Entry 3STL (X-ray diffraction, 2.40 A resolution); this record covers chains B and C of the 3 polymer chains in the assembly.

== Chain B ==
Name: antibody Fab fragment light chain
Organism: Mus musculus
Notes: antibody fragment or engineered binder
Amino-acid sequence (212 residues; numbered 1 to 212; the number before each row is that of its first residue):
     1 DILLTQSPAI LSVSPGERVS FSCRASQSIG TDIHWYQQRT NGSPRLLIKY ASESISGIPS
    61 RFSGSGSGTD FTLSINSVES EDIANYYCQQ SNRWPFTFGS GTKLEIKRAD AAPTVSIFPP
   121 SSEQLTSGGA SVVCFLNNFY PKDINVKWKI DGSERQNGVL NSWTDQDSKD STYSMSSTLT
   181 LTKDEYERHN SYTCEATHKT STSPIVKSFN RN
Disulfides: Cys23-Cys88, Cys134-Cys194

== Chain C ==
Name: Voltage-gated potassium channel
Organism: Streptomyces lividans
UniProt: P0A334 (KCSA_STRLI); numbering as in UniProt (aligned over 22-124)
Amino-acid sequence (103 residues; numbered 22 to 124; the number before each row is that of its first residue):
    22 SALHWRAAGA ATVLLVIVLL AGSYLAVLAE RGAPGAQLIT YPRALWWSVE TATTVGYGDL
    82 CPVTLWGRLV AVVVMVAGIT SFGLVTAALA TWFVGREQER RGH
Sequence notes: engineered mutation Cys82 (Tyr in P0A334)
Metal / ion sites: K+ site 1: Thr75, Val76; K+ site 2 near Thr75 (its only coordinating residue here); K+ site 3: Val76, Gly77; K+ site 4: Gly77, Tyr78; Cd2+ near Cys82 (its only coordinating residue here)
UniProt features mapped onto this chain:
  - motif: Thr75 to Asp80 (Selectivity filter)
  - mutagenesis: Glu71 (E71A: Prevents channel inactivation)

== How chain B and chain C interact ==
Residue-residue contacts - 19 pairs, chain B then chain C:
  Asp32(B) - Arg64(C)  salt bridge
  Tyr50(B) - Arg64(C)
  Ser91(B) - Ile60(C)
  Asn92(B) - Ala57(C)
  Asn92(B) - Gln58(C)
  Asn92(B) - Ile60(C)
  Arg93(B) - Gly56(C)  hydrogen bond (side chain-backbone)
  Arg93(B) - Ala57(C)
  Arg93(B) - Gln58(C)
  Arg93(B) - Ile60(C)
  Trp94(B) - Arg52(C)
  Trp94(B) - Gly53(C)
  Trp94(B) - Ala54(C)
  Trp94(B) - Pro55(C)
  Trp94(B) - Gly56(C)  hydrogen bond (backbone-backbone)
  Trp94(B) - Ala57(C)  hydrogen bond (backbone-backbone)
  Trp94(B) - Ile60(C)
  Phe96(B) - Arg52(C)
  Phe96(B) - Ile60(C)  hydrophobic
Also at the interface, not in a pair above, chain B (8 interface residues in all): Asp1

== Summary ==
8 residues of chain B face 9 of chain C across their interface; the contacts include 3 hydrogen bonds and 1
salt bridge. Among the polar pairs are Asp32(B)-Arg64(C), Arg93(B)-Gly56(C) and Trp94(B)-Gly56(C). From
UniProt: one mutagenesis site on chain C.
Here chain B is antibody Fab fragment light chain (Mus musculus) and chain C is Voltage-gated potassium
channel (Streptomyces lividans). Entry 3STL (KcsA potassium channel mutant Y82C with Cadmium bound) was
determined by X-ray diffraction together with 3STZ from the same study.
